PDB entry 7RYE | electron microscopy, 3.90 A resolution | chains H and X of the 24 polymer chains in the assembly

[Chain H]
Protein: Protein PrgI
Organism: Salmonella enterica subsp. enterica serovar Typhimurium
Reference sequence: P41784 (PRGI_SALTY); residue numbers follow UniProt; this construct covers 1-80
Sequence (80 residues; each row starts with the number of its first residue):
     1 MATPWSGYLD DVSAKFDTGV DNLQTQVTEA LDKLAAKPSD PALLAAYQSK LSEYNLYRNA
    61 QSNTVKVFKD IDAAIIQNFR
Unresolved in the structure: 1-3
Curated features (UniProtKB/Swiss-Prot):
  - mutagenesis: Thr3 (T3A: Can only secrete early substrates such as InvJ/ScpT, PrgJ/SctI and PrgI/SctF. Can polymerize into filaments in vitro and in vivo, but the stability of the filaments is compromised), Trp5 (W5A: Abrogates host cell invasion and effector secretion; when associated with A-8. Can secrete effector proteins; when associated with A-20), Tyr8 (Y8A: Decreases invasiveness. Abrogates host cell invasion and effector secretion; when associated with A-5), Leu9 (L9A: Can only secrete early substrates such as InvJ/ScpT, PrgJ/SctI and PrgI/SctF. Can polymerize into filaments in vitro, but not in vivo. Cannot enter cultured epithelial cells), Asp10 (D10A: Exhibits constitutive secretion of substrates. Retains the ability to display SipD/SctA at the tip of the needle filament), Asp11 (D11A: Exhibits constitutive secretion of substrates. Retains the ability to display SipD/SctA at the tip of the needle filament), Phe16 (F16A: Can only secrete early substrates such as InvJ/ScpT, PrgJ/SctI and PrgI/SctF. Can polymerize into filaments in vitro, but not in vivo. Cannot enter cultured epithelial cells), Val20 (V20A: Can secrete effector proteins; when associated with A-5. Exhibits constitutive secretion of substrates. Retains the ability to display SipD/SctA at the tip of the needle filament), Gln26 (Q26A: Non-invasive phenotype; Q26E: Has wild-type invasiveness), Leu31 (L31A: Exhibits constitutive secretion of substrates. Does not display SipD/SctA at the tip of the needle filament. Is non-invasive. Can polymerize into filaments in vitro), Ser49 (S49A: Exhibits constitutive secretion of substrates. Retains the ability to display SipD/SctA at the tip of the needle filament), Lys50 (K50D: Non-invasive phenotype; K50L: Has wild-type invasiveness), 16 further mutagenesis entries in UniProt

[Chain X]
Protein: Cell invasion protein SipD
Organism: Salmonella enterica subsp. enterica serovar Typhimurium
Reference sequence: A0A0C5PQX9 (A0A0C5PQX9_SALTM); residues 1-343 here = UniProt positions 1-343
Sequence (343 residues; each row starts with the number of its first residue):
     1 MLNIQNYSAS PHPGIVAERP QTPSASEHVE TAVVPSTTEH RGTDIISLSQ AATKIHQAQQ
    61 TLQSTPPISE ENNDERTLAR QQLTSSLNAL AKSGVSLSAE QNENLRSAFS APTSALFSAS
   121 PMAQPRTTIS DAEIWDMVSQ NISAIGDSYL GVYENVVAVY TDFYQAFSDI LSKMGGWLLP
   181 GKDGNTVKLD VTSLKNDLNS LVNKYNQINS NTVLFPAQSG SGVKVATEAE ARQWLSELNL
   241 PNSCLKSYGS GYVVTVDLTP LQKMVQDIDG LGAPGKDSKL EMDNAKYQAW QSGFKAQEEN
   301 MKTTLQTLTQ KYSNANSLYD NLVKVLSSTI SSSLETAKSF LQG
Unresolved in the structure: 1-128, 341-343
What the authors report for this chain:
  - self-association interface (contacts with another copy of this molecule): Ser168, Met174, Asp267, Gly270, Leu271, Ala285, Ser292
  - contacts within the chain: Asn321-Lys324

[How chain H and chain X interact]
Pairs across the interface (30; chain H residue first):
  Asp21(H) - Ile129(X)
  Gln24(H) - Ile129(X)
  Gln24(H) - Ser130(X)  hydrogen bond (side chain-backbone)
  Val27(H) - Ile134(X)  hydrophobic
  Thr28(H) - Met137(X)
  Leu31(H) - Val138(X)  hydrophobic
  Leu31(H) - Asn141(X)
  Leu34(H) - Leu322(X)  hydrophobic
  Ala35(H) - Asn141(X)
  Pro38(H) - Ile145(X)  hydrophobic
  Pro38(H) - Leu322(X)
  Ser39(H) - Tyr149(X)
  Ser39(H) - Glu237(X)  hydrogen bond
  Ser39(H) - Leu318(X)
  Tyr47(H) - Val325(X)
  Tyr47(H) - Ser328(X)
  Leu51(H) - Ser328(X)
  Tyr54(H) - Asp131(X)
  Asn55(H) - Ser331(X)  hydrogen bond
  Asn55(H) - Ser332(X)
  Asn55(H) - Glu335(X)
  Arg58(H) - Asp131(X)  salt bridge
  Arg58(H) - Glu335(X)
  Arg58(H) - Lys338(X)
  Asn59(H) - Glu335(X)
  Ser62(H) - Ala337(X)
  Ser62(H) - Lys338(X)  hydrogen bond (side chain-backbone)
  Lys66(H) - Ala337(X)
  Lys66(H) - Phe340(X)
  Lys69(H) - Phe340(X)
Also at the interface, not in a pair above, chain H (20 interface residues in all): Leu44, Gln61
Also at the interface, not in a pair above, chain X (21 interface residues in all): Asn321

[Overview]
20 residues of chain H face 21 of chain X across their interface; the contacts include 4 hydrogen bonds and 1
salt bridge. Among the polar pairs are Arg58(H)-Asp131(X), Gln24(H)-Ser130(X) and Ser39(H)-Glu237(X). From the
paper: a self-association interface involving Ser168(X), Met174(X) and Asp267(X) among others; contacts within
the chain involving Asn321(X) and Lys324(X).
Here chain H is Protein PrgI and chain X is Cell invasion protein SipD, both from Salmonella enterica subsp.
enterica serovar Typhimurium. Entry 7RYE (Cryo-EM structure of the needle filament-tip complex of the
Salmonella type III secretion injectisome) was determined by electron microscopy.
